5Y21 - chains A and C of the 4 polymer chains in the assembly; structure by X-ray diffraction, 1.77 A resolution.

[Chain A]
Molecule: PHD finger protein ALFIN-LIKE 2
Organism: Arabidopsis thaliana
Reference sequence: Q9SRM4 (ALFL2_ARATH); residue numbers follow UniProt; this construct covers 10-142
Amino-acid sequence (135 residues; numbered -2 to 142; 10 numbers in that range are skipped by the numbering (no residue carries them; nothing is unmodelled there); the number before each row is that of its first residue; numbers below 1 keep their minus sign (Gly-2 is residue -2)):
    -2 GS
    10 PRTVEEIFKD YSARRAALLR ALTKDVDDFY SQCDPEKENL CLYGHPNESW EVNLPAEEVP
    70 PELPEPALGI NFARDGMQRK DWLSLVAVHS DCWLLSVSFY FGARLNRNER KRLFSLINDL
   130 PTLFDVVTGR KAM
Unresolved in the structure: -2, 140-142
Construct notes: expression tag (-2 to -1)

[Chain C]
Molecule: AtRing1a proximal binding site peptide
Reference sequence: F4K8U4 (F4K8U4_ARATH); residues 307-320 here = UniProt positions 307-320
Amino-acid sequence (14 residues; each row starts with the number of its first residue):
   307 EVRQKKRRKR STSR
Unresolved in the structure: 319-320

[Chain A / chain C interface]
Pairs across the interface (17; chain A residue first):
  Pro44(A) with Arg314(C), hydrogen bond (backbone-side chain)
  Glu47(A) with Ser317(C)
  Asn48(A) with Arg316(C); Ser317(C), hydrogen bond (backbone-side chain)
  Leu77(A) with Arg316(C)
  Phe81(A) with Lys311(C); Lys312(C); Arg313(C); Arg314(C); Lys315(C); Ser317(C)
  Ala82(A) with Lys312(C)
  Asp84(A) with Gln310(C)
  Gly85(A) with Gln310(C); Lys311(C); Lys312(C)
  Met86(A) with Lys312(C)
Interface residues without a listed pair, chain A (10 interface residues in all): Lys46

[Overview]
Chain A and chain C form an interface of 10 and 8 residues respectively, with 2 hydrogen bonds. Polar pairs
include Pro44(A)-Arg314(C) and Asn48(A)-Ser317(C).
Chain A is PHD finger protein ALFIN-LIKE 2 (Arabidopsis thaliana) and chain C is AtRing1a proximal binding
site peptide; the structure, Crystal structure of AL2 PAL domain in complex with AtRing1a proximal site, was
determined by X-ray diffraction, deposited together with 5Y53, 5XVL and 5XVW.
